Entry 7T8S (X-ray diffraction, 2.00 A resolution); this record covers chains C and D of the 4 polymer chains in the assembly.

Chain C:
Protein: Phycoerythrin beta subunit
Organism: Cryptomonas pyrenoidifera
UniProt: A0A222AH92 (A0A222AH92_9CRYP); numbering as in UniProt (aligned over 1-178)
Amino-acid sequence (178 residues; numbered 1 to 178; the number before each row is that of its first residue):
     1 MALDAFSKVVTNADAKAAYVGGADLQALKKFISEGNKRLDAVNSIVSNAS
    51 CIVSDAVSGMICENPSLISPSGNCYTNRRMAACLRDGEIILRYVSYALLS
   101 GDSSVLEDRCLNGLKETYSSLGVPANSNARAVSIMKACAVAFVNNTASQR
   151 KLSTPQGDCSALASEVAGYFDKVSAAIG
Unresolved in the structure: 1-14
Glycans and other covalent adducts: Bilin 584 (doubly linked) (KQ6) linked to Cys51, Cys62; phycoerythrobilin (PEB) linked to Cys83; Bilin 584 (single linked) (KPX) linked to Cys159
Modified positions: Asn73 (N-methyl asparagine; MEN)
Ligand contacts:
  - Bilin 618 (single linked) (KP9), molecule 1: Tyr19, Gly21, Gly22
  - Bilin 618 (single linked) (KP9), molecule 2: Pro65, Ser66, Ile68, Ser69, Pro70, Tyr75
  - Bilin 584 (single linked) (KPX): Leu25, Lys29, Asn36, Lys37, Leu39, Asp40, Ala41, Asn43, Phe142, Val143, Asn145, Leu152, Thr154, Pro155, Gln156, Gly157, Asp158, Leu162
  - Bilin 584 (doubly linked) (KQ6): Asn48, Ile52, Asp55, Ser58, Gly59, Glu63, Arg130, Ile134, Ala137, Cys138, Ala141, Phe142
  - phycoerythrobilin (PEB): Val57, Met60, Leu67, Asn73, Cys74, Arg78, Arg79, Ala82, Arg85, Asp86, Ile89, Ile90, Tyr93, Arg109, Cys110, Leu114, Thr117, Tyr118, Leu121, Val123, Pro124, Ser127, Asn128, Ala131
What the authors report for this chain:
  - binding site for Bilin 584 (doubly linked): Cys51, Cys62, Lys151
  - binding site for phycoerythrobilin: Cys83
  - binding site for Bilin 584 (single linked): Cys159
  - post-translational modification sites: Asn73

Chain D:
Protein: phycoerythrin alpha-2 subunit
Organism: Cryptomonas pyrenoidifera
Amino-acid sequence (70 residues; row label = number of the first residue in the row):
     1 ADDKSGKAPVITVFDHRGCQRGGPDREYKGKKANGPDDEMCVKVQSAKIA
    51 VSATTADSVLQQTISTLYRK
Glycans and other covalent adducts: Bilin 618 (single linked) (KP9) linked to Cys19
Ligand contacts:
  - Bilin 618 (single linked) (KP9), molecule 1: Phe14, His16, Gln20, Arg21, Asp25, Arg26, Glu27, Tyr28, Asp37, Asp38, Glu39, Met40, Cys41, Lys43
  - Bilin 618 (single linked) (KP9), molecule 2: Ile64, Leu67, Tyr68
  - Bilin 584 (single linked) (KPX): Val13, Phe14, Asp15, Arg17, Asp37, Met40, Cys41, Val42
  - phycoerythrobilin (PEB): Asp2, Asp3, Lys4, Ser5, Gly6, Lys7
What the authors report for this chain:
  - contacts within the chain: Arg21-Glu27 (salt bridge)
  - binding site for Bilin 618 (single linked): Arg21, Glu27

How chain C and chain D interact:
Pairs across the interface - 82 pairs, chain C then chain D:
  Ala15(C) with Gln45(D), hydrogen bond (backbone-side chain); Ser46(D)
  Ala17(C) with Lys43(D); Val44(D); Gln45(D)
  Ala18(C) with Val42(D); Lys43(D); Val44(D), hydrogen bond (backbone-backbone)
  Tyr19(C) with Glu27(D); Tyr28(D); Cys41(D), hydrophobic; Val42(D); Lys43(D)
  Val20(C) with Cys41(D); Val42(D), hydrogen bond (backbone-backbone)
  Gly21(C) with Tyr28(D), hydrogen bond (backbone-side chain); Met40(D); Cys41(D)
  Gly22(C) with Tyr28(D); Lys31(D); Ala33(D); Asp37(D), hydrogen bond (backbone-backbone); Asp38(D); Met40(D)
  Ala23(C) with Tyr28(D), hydrogen bond (backbone-side chain); Lys31(D), hydrogen bond (backbone-backbone); Lys32(D); Ala33(D)
  Asp24(C) with Tyr28(D), hydrogen bond (backbone-side chain)
  Leu25(C) with Asp37(D); Met40(D)
  Gln26(C) with Asp37(D)
  Lys29(C) with Asp37(D), salt bridge; Met40(D)
  Val42(C) with Ile11(D), hydrophobic
  Asn43(C) with Val13(D)
  Val46(C) with Ile11(D)
  Ser54(C) with Val59(D)
  Ser58(C) with Thr63(D), hydrogen bond
  Ile61(C) with Thr63(D)
  Cys62(C) with Thr66(D); Leu67(D), hydrophobic; Tyr68(D), hydrogen bond (backbone-backbone)
  Glu63(C) with Tyr68(D)
  Pro65(C) with Leu67(D), hydrophobic
  Ile68(C) with Leu60(D), hydrophobic
  Asn77(C) with Ala53(D), hydrogen bond (side chain-backbone); Ala56(D); Asp57(D)
  Met80(C) with Ala56(D)
  Ala81(C) with Val51(D); Ala56(D)
  Leu84(C) with Val59(D), hydrophobic
  Arg85(C) with Ile49(D); Val51(D)
  Glu88(C) with Ile49(D)
  Ile89(C) with Gly6(D); Ala8(D), hydrophobic; Ile49(D), hydrophobic
  Arg92(C) with Ala8(D); Pro9(D); Val10(D); Ile49(D)
  Tyr93(C) with Lys7(D); Ala8(D), hydrophobic; Pro9(D)
  Ser95(C) with Ile11(D)
  Tyr96(C) with Pro9(D), hydrophobic; Ile11(D), hydrophobic; Val44(D), hydrophobic
  Leu99(C) with Ile11(D), hydrophobic; Val44(D), hydrophobic
  Asp108(C) with Ala1(D), hydrogen bond (backbone-backbone); Asp2(D)
  Arg109(C) with Ala1(D), hydrogen bond (side chain-backbone); Asp2(D); Asp3(D), salt bridge
  Cys110(C) with Asp2(D)
  Asn112(C) with Ala1(D); Asp2(D), hydrogen bond (backbone-backbone)
  Gly113(C) with Asp2(D)
  Thr117(C) with Lys4(D)
Other interface residues (no listed pair), chain C (43 interface residues in all): Lys16, Leu39, Leu114
Other interface residues (no listed pair), chain D (40 interface residues in all): Gly30, Ser52, Thr55, Gln62

Summary:
Chain C and chain D form an interface of 43 and 40 residues respectively, with 14 hydrogen bonds and 2 salt
bridges. Among the polar pairs are Lys29(C)-Asp37(D), Arg109(C)-Asp3(D) and Ala15(C)-Gln45(D). From the paper:
a binding site for Bilin 584 (doubly linked) at Cys51(C), Cys62(C) and Lys151(C); a binding site for Bilin 618
(single linked) at Arg21(D) and Glu27(D).
Here chain C is Phycoerythrin beta subunit and chain D is phycoerythrin alpha-2 subunit, both from Cryptomonas
pyrenoidifera. Entry 7T8S (Light Harvesting complex phycoerythrin PE 566, from the cryptophyte Cryptomonas
pyrenoidifera) was determined by X-ray diffraction (same publication as 7T7U and 7T89).
